2H47 - chains A and B of the 3 polymer chains in the assembly; structure by X-ray diffraction, 2.60 A resolution.

Chain A:
Protein: Aromatic Amine Dehydrogenase
Organism: Alcaligenes faecalis
Notes: EC 1.4.99.4
UniProt: P84888 (AAUB_ALCFA); numbering as in UniProt (aligned over 1-390)
Sequence (390 residues; each row starts with the number of its first residue):
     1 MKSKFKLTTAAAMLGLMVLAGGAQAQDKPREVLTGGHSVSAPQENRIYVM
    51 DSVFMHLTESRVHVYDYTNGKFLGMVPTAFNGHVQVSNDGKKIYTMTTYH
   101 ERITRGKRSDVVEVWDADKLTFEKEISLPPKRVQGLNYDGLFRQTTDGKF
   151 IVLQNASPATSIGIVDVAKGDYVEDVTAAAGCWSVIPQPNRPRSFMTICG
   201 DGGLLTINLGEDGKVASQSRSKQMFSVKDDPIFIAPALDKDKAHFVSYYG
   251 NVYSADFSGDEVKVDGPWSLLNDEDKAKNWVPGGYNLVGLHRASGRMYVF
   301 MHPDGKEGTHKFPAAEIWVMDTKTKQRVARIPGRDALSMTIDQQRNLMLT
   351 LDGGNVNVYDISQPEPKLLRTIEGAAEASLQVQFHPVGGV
Unresolved in the structure: 1-27, 388-390
Cystine bridges: C182-C199

Chain B:
Protein: Aromatic Amine Dehydrogenase
Organism: Alcaligenes faecalis
Notes: EC 1.4.99.4
UniProt: P84887 (AAUA_ALCFA); residues 1-135 here correspond to UniProt positions 48-182 (UniProt number = residue number + 47)
Sequence (135 residues; each row starts with the number of its first residue):
     1 AGGGGSSSGADHISLNPDLANEDEVNSCDYWRHCAVDGFLCSCCGGTTTT
    51 CPPGSTPSPISWIGTCHNPHDGKDYLISYHDCCGKTACGRCQCNTQTRER
   101 PGYEFFLHNDVNWCMANENSTFHCTTSVLVGLAKN
Unresolved in the structure: 1-11
Cystine bridges: C28-C93, C34-C66, C41-C124, C43-C91, C44-C88, C51-C82, C83-C114
Covalently attached groups: covalent link W62-W113
Modified positions: W62 (2-amino-3-(6,7-dioxo-6,7-dihydro-1H-indol-3-yl)-propionic acid; TRQ)
Swiss-Prot annotation at these positions:
  - active site: W62 (Tryptophylquinone 6'-substrate hemiaminal intermediate), D81 (Proton acceptor)
  - binding site (substrate): D37, N109 to V111
  - site: T125 (Transition state stabilizer)
  - modified residue: W62 (Tryptophylquinone)
  - cross-link: W62 to W113 (Tryptophan tryptophylquinone (Trp-Trp))

How chain A and chain B interact:
Contacting residue pairs (62):
  F54(A) with F39(B), hydrophobic; A87(B); Q92(B); F122(B), hydrophobic
  M55(A) with F39(B), hydrophobic; A87(B); G89(B); Q92(B)
  T58(A) with T86(B)
  F80(A) with T121(B)
  H100(A) with N119(B); S120(B), hydrogen bond
  I103(A) with N119(B), hydrogen bond (backbone-side chain); T121(B)
  T104(A) with G84(B); N119(B), hydrogen bond (backbone-side chain); T121(B)
  R105(A) with N119(B)
  R108(A) with M115(B), hydrogen bond (side chain-backbone); S120(B), hydrogen bond
  Q134(A) with V111(B); N112(B), hydrogen bond (backbone-backbone); M115(B); S120(B), hydrogen bond
  G135(A) with D110(B); V111(B)
  L136(A) with D110(B), hydrogen bond (backbone-backbone)
  Y138(A) with D110(B), hydrogen bond
  A156(A) with F105(B), hydrophobic; M115(B), hydrophobic
  S157(A) with A116(B)
  P158(A) with F105(B); F106(B), hydrophobic; M115(B), hydrophobic
  W183(A) with G102(B); Y103(B); F105(B), hydrophobic
  I198(A) with Y103(B), hydrophobic
  C199(A) with Y103(B)
  G200(A) with Y103(B)
  F225(A) with Y103(B)
  V227(A) with E104(B)
  P231(A) with R100(B); Y103(B)
  I232(A) with P101(B); Y103(B), hydrogen bond (backbone-side chain)
  I234(A) with P101(B), hydrophobic
  Y248(A) with E99(B), hydrogen bond (side chain-backbone); R100(B); P101(B)
  Y285(A) with N94(B); D110(B)
  E307(A) with R98(B), hydrogen bond (side chain-backbone); R100(B), salt bridge
  G308(A) with Q96(B); T97(B)
  H310(A) with Q96(B); E99(B), salt bridge
  K311(A) with Q96(B), hydrogen bond; E99(B), salt bridge; N109(B), hydrogen bond; D110(B), salt bridge
Also at the interface, not in a pair above, chain A (35 interface residues in all): H56, T98, T160, G181
Also at the interface, not in a pair above, chain B (34 interface residues in all): D37, I60, K85, H108, W113, E118

In short:
35 residues of chain A and 34 residues of chain B are in contact, with 14 hydrogen bonds and 4 salt bridges.
Polar pairs include E307(A)-R100(B), H310(A)-E99(B) and K311(A)-E99(B). From UniProt: active-site residues
W62(B) and D81(B) and 4 substrate-binding residues on chain B.
Here chain A is Aromatic Amine Dehydrogenase and chain B is Aromatic Amine Dehydrogenase, both from
Alcaligenes faecalis. Entry 2H47 (Crystal Structure of an Electron Transfer Complex Between Aromatic Amine
Dephydrogenase and Azurin from Alcaligenes Faecalis ...) was determined by X-ray diffraction together with
2H3X and 2IAA from the same study.
